PDB entry 7AG0 | X-ray diffraction, 3.10 A resolution | chains A and B

== Chain A ==
Name: Noggin
Organism: Homo sapiens
Reference sequence: Q13253 (NOGG_HUMAN); residue numbers follow UniProt; this construct covers 28-232
Chain sequence (206 residues; numbered 27 to 232; the number before each row is that of its first residue):
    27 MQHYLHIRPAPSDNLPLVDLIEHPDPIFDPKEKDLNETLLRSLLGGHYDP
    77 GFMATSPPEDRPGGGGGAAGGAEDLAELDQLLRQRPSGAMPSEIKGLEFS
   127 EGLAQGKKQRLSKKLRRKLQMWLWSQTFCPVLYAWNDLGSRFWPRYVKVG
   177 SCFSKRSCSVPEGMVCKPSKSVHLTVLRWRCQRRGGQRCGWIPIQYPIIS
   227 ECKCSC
Not modelled in the structure: 27-30, 85-141, 209-213
Cystine bridges: C232 forms a disulfide with the same residue of a neighbouring copy of this chain
Cystine bridges: C155-C192, C178-C228, C184-C230, C207-C215
Differences from the reference sequence: initiating methionine (27)
UniProt features mapped onto this chain:
  - glycosylation: N62 (N-linked (GlcNAc...) asparagine)
  - natural variant: P35 (P35A: In BDB2; P35R: In SYM1A and TCC; P35S: In SYM1A and BDB2), A36 (A36P: In BDB2), E48 (E48K: In BDB2), P83 (P83L: Found in a family with radioulnar synostosis; uncertain significance), L104 (L104M: Found in a case of radioulnar synostosis; uncertain significance), R167 (R167G: In BDB2), C184 (C184Y: In SYM1A), P187 (P187S: In BDB2), G189 (G189C: In SYM1A), R204 (R204L: In TCC), W205 (W205C: In SYM1A), W217 (W217G: In SYNS1), 4 further natural variant entries in UniProt
Reported in the primary citation:
  - conformationally variable residues (order/disorder transition): P84 to L141, R209 to Q213

== Chain B ==
Name: Bone morphogenetic protein 2
Organism: Homo sapiens
Reference sequence: P12643 (BMP2_HUMAN); residues 1-114 here correspond to UniProt positions 283-396 (UniProt number = residue number + 282)
Chain sequence (114 residues; row label = number of the first residue in the row):
     1 QAKHKQRKRLKSSCKRHPLYVDFSDVGWNDWIVAPPGYHAFYCHGECPFP
    51 LADHLNSTNHAIVQTLVNSVNSKIPKACCVPTELSAISMLYLDENEKVVL
   101 KNYQDMVVEGCGCR
Not modelled in the structure: 1-9
Cystine bridges: C78 forms a disulfide with the same residue of a neighbouring copy of this chain
Cystine bridges: C14-C79, C43-C111, C47-C113
UniProt features mapped onto this chain:
  - glycosylation: N56 (N-linked (GlcNAc...) (high mannose) asparagine)
Reported in the primary citation:
  - self-association interface (contacts with another copy of this molecule); pairs are residue here / residue on that copy: C78-C78 (disulfide)
  - mutagenesis - N102D: unchanged binding to Noggin (chain A)
  - mutagenesis - N102D: unchanged signaling with Noggin (chain A)

== How chain A and chain B interact ==
Contacting residue pairs - 38 pairs, chain A then chain B:
  R34(A) - W31(B)
  P35(A) - W28(B)
  P35(A) - W31(B)
  P35(A) - Y103(B)
  A36(A) - Y103(B)
  P37(A) - Y91(B)
  P37(A) - N102(B)
  P37(A) - Y103(B)
  S38(A) - N102(B)  hydrogen bond (backbone-backbone)
  S38(A) - Q104(B)  hydrogen bond
  D39(A) - K101(B)  salt bridge
  N40(A) - N102(B)  hydrogen bond (backbone-side chain)
  N40(A) - Q104(B)
  P42(A) - N102(B)  hydrogen bond (backbone-side chain)
  L43(A) - S88(B)
  L43(A) - L100(B)  hydrophobic
  L43(A) - K101(B)
  L43(A) - N102(B)
  V44(A) - I87(B)  hydrophobic
  V44(A) - S88(B)  hydrogen bond (backbone-side chain)
  V44(A) - N102(B)  hydrogen bond (backbone-side chain)
  D45(A) - S88(B)
  L46(A) - A34(B)
  L46(A) - P35(B)
  L46(A) - S88(B)  hydrogen bond (backbone-side chain)
  I47(A) - P35(B)  hydrophobic
  I47(A) - G37(B)
  I47(A) - Y38(B)  hydrophobic
  R204(A) - A34(B)
  R204(A) - L90(B)
  R206(A) - V33(B)
  I220(A) - L90(B)  hydrophobic
  I220(A) - V98(B)  hydrophobic
  Q221(A) - K97(B)
  Q221(A) - V98(B)  hydrogen bond (backbone-backbone)
  Q221(A) - L100(B)  hydrogen bond (backbone-backbone)
  Y222(A) - L100(B)  hydrophobic
  P223(A) - L100(B)
Also at the interface, not in a pair above, chain A (23 interface residues in all): I33, H49, H199, P219
Also at the interface, not in a pair above, chain B (24 interface residues in all): D30, P36, A86, M89, V99, M106
Interface features reported in the paper:
  - residue pairs: S38(A)-N102(B) (hydrogen bond), S38(A)-Q104(B) (hydrogen bond), D39(A)-K101(B) (salt bridge), N40(A)-N102(B) (hydrogen bond), P42(A)-N102(B) (hydrogen bond), V44(A)-S88(B) (backbone contact), V44(A)-N102(B) (hydrogen bond), Q221(A)-V98(B) (backbone contact), Q221(A)-L100(B) (backbone contact), W28(B)-P35(A) (hydrophobic contact), W31(B)-P35(A) (hydrophobic contact), Y103(B)-P35(A) (hydrophobic contact), M106(B)-P35(A) (hydrophobic contact)
  - interface residues, chain A: P37(A), L43(A), L46(A), I47(A), I220(A), Y222(A), P223(A)
  - interface residues, chain B: W28(B), W31(B), V33(B), Y38(B), M89(B), Y91(B), V98(B), Y103(B), M106(B)

== In short ==
23 residues of chain A and 24 residues of chain B are in contact; the contacts include 9 hydrogen bonds and 1
salt bridge. Polar pairs include D39(A)-K101(B), S38(A)-Q104(B) and N40(A)-N102(B). The authors report
hydrogen bonds between S38(A) and N102(B), S38(A) and Q104(B) and N40(A) and N102(B) among others; a salt
bridge between D39(A) and K101(B); backbone contacts between V44(A) and S88(B), Q221(A) and V98(B) and Q221(A)
and L100(B). The paper reports that N102D of chain B leaves binding to Noggin (chain A) unchanged; interface
residues P37(A), L43(A) and W28(B) among others.
Chain A is Noggin and chain B is Bone morphogenetic protein 2, both from Homo sapiens; the structure, Complex
between the bone morphogenetic protein 2 and its antagonist Noggin, was determined by X-ray diffraction.
